Entry 1IMH (X-ray diffraction, 2.86 A resolution); this record covers chains B and D of the 4 polymer chains in the assembly.

Chain B:
Molecule: 15-nt DNA strand
Sequence (15 nucleotides; row label = number of the first residue in the row):
  5001 AACTATTTTTCCAGC

Chain D:
Molecule: Nuclear factor of activated T cells 5
Source organism: Homo sapiens
Notes: fragment: dna binding region
UniProt: O94916 (NFAT5_HUMAN); residues 188-468 here correspond to UniProt positions 264-544 (UniProt number = residue number + 76)
Sequence (281 residues; numbered 188 to 468; the number before each row is that of its first residue):
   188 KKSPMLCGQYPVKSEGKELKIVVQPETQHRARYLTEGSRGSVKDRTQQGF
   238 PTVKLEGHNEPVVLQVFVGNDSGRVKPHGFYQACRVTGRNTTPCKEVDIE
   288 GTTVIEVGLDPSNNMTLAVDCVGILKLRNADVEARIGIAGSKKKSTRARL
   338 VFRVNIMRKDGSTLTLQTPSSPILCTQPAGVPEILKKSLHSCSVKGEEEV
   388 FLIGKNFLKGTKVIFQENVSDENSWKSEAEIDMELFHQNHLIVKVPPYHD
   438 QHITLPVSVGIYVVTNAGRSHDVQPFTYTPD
Curated features (UniProtKB/Swiss-Prot):
  - DNA-binding region: Arg217 to Gly224

Interface between chain B and chain D:
Contacting residue pairs (6; chain B residue first):
  DA5001(B) with Ser225(D), sugar contact; Arg226(D), phosphate contact
  DA5002(B) with Arg219(D), salt bridge to the phosphate; Ser225(D), base contact
  DC5003(B) with Glu223(D), hydrogen bond to the base
  DT5004(B) with Lys392(D), salt bridge to the phosphate

Overview:
4 residues of chain B face 5 of chain D across their interface, with 1 hydrogen bond and 2 salt bridges. Polar
contacts include DC5003(B)-Glu223(D), DA5002(B)-Arg219(D) and DT5004(B)-Lys392(D). UniProt lists a DNA-binding
region on chain D.
Chain B is a 15-nt DNA strand and chain D is Nuclear factor of activated T cells 5 (Homo sapiens); the
structure, TonEBP/DNA COMPLEX, was determined by X-ray diffraction.
